Entry 5VPW (X-ray diffraction, 1.85 A resolution); this record covers chains A and D of the 4 polymer chains in the assembly.

Chain A:
Protein: Nitrogenase molybdenum-iron protein alpha chain
Organism: Clostridium pasteurianum
Notes: EC 1.18.6.1
UniProt: P00467 (NIFD_CLOPA); residue numbers follow UniProt; this construct covers 1-520
Sequence (520 residues; numbered 1 to 520; the number before each row is that of its first residue):
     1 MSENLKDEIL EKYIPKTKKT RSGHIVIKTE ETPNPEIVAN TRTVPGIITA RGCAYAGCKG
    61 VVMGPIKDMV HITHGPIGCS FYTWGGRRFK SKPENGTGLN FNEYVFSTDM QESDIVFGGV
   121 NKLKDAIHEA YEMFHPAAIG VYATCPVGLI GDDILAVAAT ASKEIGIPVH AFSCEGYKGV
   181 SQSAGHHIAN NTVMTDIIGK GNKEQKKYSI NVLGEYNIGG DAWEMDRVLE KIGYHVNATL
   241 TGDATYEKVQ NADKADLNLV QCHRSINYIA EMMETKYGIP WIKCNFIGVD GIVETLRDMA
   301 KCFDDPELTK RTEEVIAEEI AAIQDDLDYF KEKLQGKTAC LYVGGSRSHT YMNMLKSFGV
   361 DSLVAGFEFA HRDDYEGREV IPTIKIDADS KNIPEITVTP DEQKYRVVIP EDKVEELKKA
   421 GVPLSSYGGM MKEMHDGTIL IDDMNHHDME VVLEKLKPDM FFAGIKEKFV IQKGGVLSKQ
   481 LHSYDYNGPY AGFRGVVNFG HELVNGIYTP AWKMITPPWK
Disordered / not traced: 1-3
Metal / ion sites: fe(8)-S(7) cluster Fe: C53, C79, C145 (shared with 3 residues of chain B); Fe ion near C262 (its only coordinating residue here)
Small-molecule neighbours:
  - fe(8)-S(7) cluster (CLF): C53, Y55, P76, I77, G78, C79, Y82, T144, C145, G176
  - 3-hydroxy-3-carboxy-adipic acid (HCA): A56, G86, R87, Q182, G464, I465, K466, Q480, H482
  - ICS (iron-sulfur-molybdenum cluster with interstitial carbon): V61, R87, Q182, H186, Y216, I218, C262, R264, S265, V343, G344, G345, S346, R347, F369, L481, H482
Swiss-Prot annotation at these positions:
  - binding site ([8Fe-7S] cluster): C53, C79, C145
  - binding site ([7Fe-Mo-9S-C-homocitryl] cluster): C262, H482
What the authors report for this chain:
  - conformationally variable residues (side-chain flip): S346, R347
  - binding site for ICS: R347

Chain D:
Protein: Nitrogenase molybdenum-iron protein beta chain
Organism: Clostridium pasteurianum
Notes: EC 1.18.6.1
UniProt: P11347 (NIFK_CLOPA); residues 1-458 here = UniProt positions 1-458
Sequence (458 residues; each row starts with the number of its first residue):
     1 MLDATPKEIV ERKALRINPA KTCQPVGAMY AALGIHNCLP HSHGSQGCCS YHRTVLSRHF
    61 KEPAMASTSS FTEGASVFGG GSNIKTAVKN IFSLYNPDII AVHTTCLSET LGDDLPTYIS
   121 QMEDAGSIPE GKLVIHTNTP SYVGSHVTGF ANMVQGIVNY LSENTGAKNG KINVIPGFVG
   181 PADMREIKRL FEAMDIPYIM FPDTSGVLDG PTTGEYKMYP EGGTKIEDLK DTGNSDLTLS
   241 LGSYASDLGA KTLEKKCKVP FKTLRTPIGV SATDEFIMAL SEATGKEVPA SIEEERGQLI
   301 DLMIDAQQYL QGKKVALLGD PDEIIALSKF IIELGAIPKY VVTGTPGMKF QKEIDAMLAE
   361 AGIEGSKVKV EGDFFDVHQW IKNEGVDLLI SNTYGKFIAR EENIPFVRFG FPIMDRYGHY
   421 YNPKVGYKGA IRLVEEITNV ILDKIERECT EEDFEVVR
Metal / ion sites: fe(8)-S(7) cluster Fe: C23, C48, C106 (shared with 3 residues of chain C); Fe2+ site 1: K61, E62 (shared with 2 residues of chain B); Fe2+ site 2: D301, D305 (shared with 2 residues of chain B)
Small-molecule neighbours: fe(8)-S(7) cluster (CLF): C23, P25, S45, G47, C48, Y51, H52, T105, C106, S141
Swiss-Prot annotation at these positions:
  - binding site ([8Fe-7S] cluster): C23, C48, C106, S141

Interface between chain A and chain D:
Pairs across the interface (44; chain A residue first):
  R88(A) with E455(D), salt bridge
  K90(A) with E452(D); D453(D); F454(D), hydrogen bond (side chain-backbone); E455(D), salt bridge
  S91(A) with E452(D)
  K92(A) with E452(D), salt bridge
  W223(A) with E452(D)
  F469(A) with D305(D)
  Q472(A) with I304(D)
  K473(A) with D301(D), salt bridge
  K479(A) with Q307(D)
  D485(A) with Q308(D)
  Y486(A) with V457(D); R458(D)
  N487(A) with Q308(D), hydrogen bond
  N505(A) with Q307(D); Q311(D)
  G506(A) with Q307(D)
  T509(A) with Q307(D), hydrogen bond; Q311(D)
  P510(A) with Q311(D); I332(D); E333(D); G335(D)
  A511(A) with I304(D), hydrophobic
  W512(A) with I304(D), hydrophobic
  M514(A) with R296(D), hydrogen bond (backbone-side chain); I300(D); E333(D)
  I515(A) with R296(D), hydrogen bond (backbone-side chain); I300(D), hydrophobic
  T516(A) with R296(D)
  P517(A) with E293(D); R296(D)
  P518(A) with D274(D); M278(D)
  W519(A) with I277(D), hydrophobic; M278(D); V288(D); E293(D), hydrogen bond; R296(D); Y427(D)
  K520(A) with E293(D), salt bridge
Interface residues without a listed pair, chain A (30 interface residues in all): W84, G85, E103, E502, Y508
Interface residues without a listed pair, chain D (29 interface residues in all): V270, M303, Y309, L334, E451, V456

In short:
The interface between chain A and chain D involves 30 residues on one side and 29 on the other; the contacts
include 6 hydrogen bonds and 5 salt bridges. Among the polar pairs are R88(A)-E455(D), K90(A)-E455(D) and
K92(A)-E452(D). The paper reports a binding site for ICS at R347(A); conformational variability at S346(A) and
R347(A).
Here chain A is Nitrogenase molybdenum-iron protein alpha chain and chain D is Nitrogenase molybdenum-iron
protein beta chain, both from Clostridium pasteurianum. Entry 5VPW (Nitrogenase Cp1 at pH 5) was determined by
X-ray diffraction, deposited together with 5VQ3 and 5VQ4.
